Entry 6E15 (electron microscopy, 5.10 A resolution (low resolution: residue-level contacts below are approximate; hydrogen-bond / salt-bridge calls are withheld)); this record covers chains C and F of the 5 polymer chains in the assembly.

== Chain C ==
Protein: Chaperone protein FimC
Source organism: Escherichia coli
Reference sequence: P31697 (FIMC_ECOLI); residues -35 to 205 here correspond to UniProt positions 1-241 (UniProt number = residue number + 36)
Chain sequence (241 residues; row label = number of the first residue in the row; numbers below 1 keep their minus sign (Met-35 is residue -35)):
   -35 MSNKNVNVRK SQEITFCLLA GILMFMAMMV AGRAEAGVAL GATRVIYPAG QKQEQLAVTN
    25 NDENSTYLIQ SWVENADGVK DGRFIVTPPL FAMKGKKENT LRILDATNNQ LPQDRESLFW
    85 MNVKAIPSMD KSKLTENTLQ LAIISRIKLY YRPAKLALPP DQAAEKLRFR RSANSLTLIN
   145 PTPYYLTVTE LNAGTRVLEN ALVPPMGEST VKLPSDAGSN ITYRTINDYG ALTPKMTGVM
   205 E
Unresolved in the structure: -35 to 0, 94-99

== Chain F ==
Protein: Protein FimF
Source organism: Escherichia coli
Reference sequence: P08189 (FIMF_ECOLI); residues 0-154 here correspond to UniProt positions 22-176 (UniProt number = residue number + 22)
Chain sequence (156 residues; row label = number of the first residue in the row; numbers below 1 keep their minus sign (Met-1 is residue -1)):
    -1 MAADSTITIR GYVRDNGCSV AAESTNFTVD LMENAAKQFN NIGATTPVVP FRILLSPCGN
    59 AVSAVKVGFT GVADSHNANL LALENTVSAA SGLGIQLLNE QQNQIPLNAP SSALSWTTLT
   119 PGKPNTLNFY ARLMATQVPV TAGHINATAT FTLEYQ
Unresolved in the structure: -1 to 0
Differences from the reference sequence: initiating methionine (-1)
Cystine bridges: Cys16-Cys56

== Interface between chain C and chain F ==
Pairs across the interface (49):
  Gly1(C) - Ser17(F)
  Gly1(C) - Val18(F)
  Gly1(C) - Ala19(F)
  Val2(C) - Cys16(F)
  Val2(C) - Ser17(F)
  Leu4(C) - Asn14(F)
  Leu4(C) - Tyr153(F)
  Gly5(C) - Asp13(F)
  Gly5(C) - Asn14(F)
  Arg8(C) - Gln154(F)
  Trp84(C) - Glu152(F)
  Glu100(C) - Asn24(F)
  Glu100(C) - Asn144(F)
  Asn101(C) - Thr23(F)
  Asn101(C) - Asn24(F)
  Asn101(C) - Phe25(F)
  Asn101(C) - His142(F)
  Asn101(C) - Ile143(F)
  Asn101(C) - Asn144(F)
  Thr102(C) - Thr23(F)
  Thr102(C) - Asn24(F)
  Thr102(C) - Phe25(F)
  Thr102(C) - Ile143(F)
  Thr102(C) - Asn144(F)
  Thr102(C) - Ala145(F)
  Leu103(C) - Ser22(F)
  Leu103(C) - Thr23(F)
  Leu103(C) - Phe25(F)
  Leu103(C) - Ala145(F)
  Leu103(C) - Thr146(F)
  Leu103(C) - Ala147(F)
  Gln104(C) - Ser22(F)
  Gln104(C) - Thr146(F)
  Gln104(C) - Ala147(F)
  Leu105(C) - Ala147(F)
  Leu105(C) - Thr148(F)
  Leu105(C) - Phe149(F)
  Ala106(C) - Ala147(F)
  Ala106(C) - Thr148(F)
  Ala106(C) - Phe149(F)
  Ile107(C) - Phe149(F)
  Ile108(C) - Phe149(F)
  Ile108(C) - Thr150(F)
  Ile108(C) - Leu151(F)
  Ser109(C) - Tyr153(F)
  Arg110(C) - Leu151(F)
  Arg110(C) - Glu152(F)
  Ile111(C) - Tyr153(F)
  Asn164(C) - Trp114(F)
Interface residues without a listed pair, chain C (24 interface residues in all): Ala3, Ala6, Thr7, Asn25, Gly194
Interface residues without a listed pair, chain F (28 interface residues in all): Gly15, Ala59, Leu79, Gly141

== In short ==
Chain C and chain F form an interface of 24 and 28 residues respectively.
Here chain C is Chaperone protein FimC and chain F is Protein FimF, both from Escherichia coli. Entry 6E15
(Handover mechanism of the growing pilus by the bacterial outer membrane usher FimD) was determined by
electron microscopy together with 6E14 from the same study.
